Entry 7YTE (X-ray diffraction, 3.00 A resolution); this record covers chains A and C of the 4 polymer chains in the assembly.

# Chain A
Name: Ig mu chain C region secreted form
From: Homo sapiens
Amino-acid sequence (112 residues; numbered 446 to 557; the number before each row is that of its first residue):
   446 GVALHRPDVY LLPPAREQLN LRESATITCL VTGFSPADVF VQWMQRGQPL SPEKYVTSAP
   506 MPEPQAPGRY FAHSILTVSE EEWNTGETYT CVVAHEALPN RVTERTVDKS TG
Disulfides: C474-C536

# Chain C
Name: Fas apoptotic inhibitory molecule 3
From: Homo sapiens
Reference sequence: O60667 (FAIM3_HUMAN); residue numbers follow UniProt; this construct covers 18-124
Amino-acid sequence (107 residues; numbered 18 to 124; the number before each row is that of its first residue):
    18 RILPEVKVEG ELGGSVTIKC PLPEMHVRIY LCREMAGSGT CGTVVSTTNF IKAEYKGRVT
    78 LKQYPRKNLF LVEVTQLTES DSGVYACGAG MNTDRGKTQK VTLNVHS
Not modelled in the structure: 18-19
Swiss-Prot annotation at these positions:
  - region: P40 to R45 (CDR1), G59 to A70 (CDR2), A106 to T115 (CDR3)
  - modified residue: T92 (Phosphothreonine)
  - mutagenesis: R45 (R45A: Completely abolishes interaction with IgM resulting in impaired IgM internalization), F67 (F67A: Completely abolishes interaction with IgM; when associated with A-69), K69 (K69A: Completely abolishes interaction with IgM; when associated with A-67), N109 (N109A: Displays reduced interaction with IgM; when associated with A-112), R112 (R112A: Displays reduced interaction with IgM; when associated with A-109)
Disulfides: C37-C104, C49-C58

# Interface between chain A and chain C
Residue-residue contacts (19):
  N465(A) - M108(C)
  N465(A) - N109(C)
  N465(A) - T110(C)  hydrogen bond (backbone-backbone)
  L466(A) - R45(C)  hydrogen bond (backbone-side chain)
  L466(A) - T60(C)  hydrogen bond (backbone-side chain)
  L466(A) - M108(C)
  L466(A) - T110(C)  hydrogen bond (backbone-side chain)
  R467(A) - T57(C)  hydrogen bond
  R467(A) - C58(C)
  R467(A) - T60(C)  hydrogen bond (backbone-side chain)
  R467(A) - T110(C)
  R467(A) - D111(C)  salt bridge
  E468(A) - R45(C)  salt bridge
  E468(A) - T60(C)
  E468(A) - S63(C)  hydrogen bond
  E468(A) - T65(C)
  E468(A) - F67(C)
  E526(A) - M52(C)
  E526(A) - K69(C)  salt bridge
Other interface residues (no listed pair), chain A (6 interface residues in all): S469
Other interface residues (no listed pair), chain C (15 interface residues in all): G59, E71

# Summary
6 residues of chain A face 15 of chain C across their interface, with 7 hydrogen bonds and 3 salt bridges.
Polar contacts include R467(A)-D111(C), E468(A)-R45(C) and E526(A)-K69(C). Curated annotation (UniProt) lists
5 mutagenesis sites on chain C.
Chain A is Ig mu chain C region secreted form and chain C is Fas apoptotic inhibitory molecule 3, both from
Homo sapiens; the structure, crystal structure of human FcmR-D1 bound to IgM C4-domain, was determined by
X-ray diffraction, deposited together with 7YSG, 7YTC and 7YTD.
